8OXL - chain B; structure by X-ray diffraction, 1.56 A resolution.

[Chain B]
Name: AVRA7
Source organism: Blumeria hordei DH14
UniProtKB: A0A383V1B5 (A0A383V1B5_BLUHO); residues -1 to 90 here correspond to UniProt positions 21-112 (UniProt number = residue number + 22)
Amino-acid sequence (92 residues; numbered -1 to 90; the number before each row is that of its first residue; numbers below 1 keep their minus sign (Ala-1 is residue -1)):
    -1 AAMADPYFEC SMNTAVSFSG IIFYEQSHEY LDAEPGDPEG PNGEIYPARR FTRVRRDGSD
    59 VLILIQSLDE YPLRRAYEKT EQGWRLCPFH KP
Disulfides: Cys8-Cys85
Differences from the reference sequence: conflict Ala0 (His22 in A0A383V1B5), Met1 (Ala23 in A0A383V1B5); variant Ser25 (Arg47 in A0A383V1B5), Ala74 (Val96 in A0A383V1B5)

[Overview]
Chain B is AVRA7 (Blumeria hordei DH14); the structure, crystal structure of powdery mildews Blumeria graminis
f. sp. hordei AVRA7, was determined by X-ray diffraction, deposited together with 8OXH, 8OXI, 8OXJ, 8OXK and
8PHY.
